PDB entry 6UWZ | electron microscopy, 2.69 A resolution | chains C and D of the 7 polymer chains in the assembly

# Chain C
Name: Acetylcholine receptor subunit beta
Organism: Tetronarce californica
UniProt: P02712 (ACHB_TETCF); residues 1-469 here correspond to UniProt positions 25-493 (UniProt number = residue number + 24)
Amino-acid sequence (469 residues; each row starts with the number of its first residue):
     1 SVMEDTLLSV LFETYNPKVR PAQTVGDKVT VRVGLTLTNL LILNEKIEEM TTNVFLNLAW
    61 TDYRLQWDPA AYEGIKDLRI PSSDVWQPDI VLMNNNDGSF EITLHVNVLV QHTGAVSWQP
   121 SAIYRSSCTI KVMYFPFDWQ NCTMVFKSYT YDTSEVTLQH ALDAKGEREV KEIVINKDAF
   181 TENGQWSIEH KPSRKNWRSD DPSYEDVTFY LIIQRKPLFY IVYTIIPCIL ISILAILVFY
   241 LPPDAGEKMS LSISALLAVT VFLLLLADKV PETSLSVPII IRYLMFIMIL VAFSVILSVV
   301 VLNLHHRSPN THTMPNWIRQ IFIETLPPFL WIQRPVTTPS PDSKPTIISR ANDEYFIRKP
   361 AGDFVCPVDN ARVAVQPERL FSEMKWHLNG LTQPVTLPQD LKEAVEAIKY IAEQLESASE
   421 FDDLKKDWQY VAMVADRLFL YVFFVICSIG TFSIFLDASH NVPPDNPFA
Not modelled in the structure: 335-397
Disulfides: C128-C142
Covalent attachments: N-acetylglucosamine (NAG) linked to N141
Swiss-Prot annotation at these positions:
  - modified residue: Y355 (Phosphotyrosine)
  - glycosylation: N141 (N-linked (GlcNAc...) asparagine)

# Chain D
Name: Acetylcholine receptor subunit alpha
Organism: Tetronarce californica
UniProt: P02710 (ACHA_TETCF); residues 1-437 here correspond to UniProt positions 25-461 (UniProt number = residue number + 24)
Amino-acid sequence (437 residues; each row starts with the number of its first residue):
     1 SEHETRLVAN LLENYNKVIR PVEHHTHFVD ITVGLQLIQL ISVDEVNQIV ETNVRLRQQW
    61 IDVRLRWNPA DYGGIKKIRL PSDDVWLPDL VLYNNADGDF AIVHMTKLLL DYTGKIMWTP
   121 PAIFKSYCEI IVTHFPFDQQ NCTMKLGIWT YDGTKVSISP ESDRPDLSTF MESGEWVMKD
   181 YRGWKHWVYY TCCPDTPYLD ITYHFIMQRI PLYFVVNVII PCLLFSFLTG LVFYLPTDSG
   241 EKMTLSISVL LSLTVFLLVI VELIPSTSSA VPLIGKYMLF TMIFVISSII ITVVVINTHH
   301 RSPSTHTMPQ WVRKIFIDTI PNVMFFSTMK RASKEKQENK IFADDIDISD ISGKQVTGEV
   361 IFQTPLIKNP DVKSAIEGVK YIAEHMKSDE ESSNAAEEWK YVAMVIDHIL LCVFMLICII
   421 GTVSVFAGRL IELSQEG
Not modelled in the structure: 332-369, 434-437
Disulfides: C128-C142, C192-C193
Covalent attachments: glycan linked to N141
Swiss-Prot annotation at these positions:
  - glycosylation: N141 (N-linked (GlcNAc...) asparagine)
What the authors report for this chain:
  - post-translational modification sites: N141
  - disease-associated variants - G153S, V156M: increased binding to ACh (citing earlier work)
  - disease-associated variants - V132L: decreased signaling (citing earlier work)
  - disease-associated variants - C418W: increased signaling (citing earlier work)
  - binding site for N-acetylglucosamine: N141

# Interface between chain C and chain D
Contacting residue pairs - 109 pairs, chain C then chain D:
  T14(C) - T5(D)
  N16(C) - V8(D)
  K18(C) - P81(D)
  K18(C) - D84(D)  salt bridge
  V19(C) - S1(D)
  V19(C) - E4(D)
  R20(C) - S1(D)
  A22(C) - S1(D)  hydrogen bond (backbone-side chain)
  V25(C) - G73(D)
  V25(C) - I75(D)  hydrophobic
  Y63(C) - S1(D)  hydrogen bond (side chain-backbone)
  Y63(C) - E2(D)  hydrogen bond (side chain-backbone)
  D89(C) - K107(D)
  N95(C) - Q39(D)
  N95(C) - N53(D)
  N96(C) - Q39(D)
  N96(C) - I41(D)
  G98(C) - H104(D)  hydrogen bond (backbone-side chain)
  F100(C) - R55(D)
  F100(C) - P121(D)  hydrophobic
  S127(C) - Q39(D)
  Y149(C) - R55(D)
  Y149(C) - T106(D)
  Y149(C) - T119(D)  hydrogen bond (side chain-backbone)
  Y149(C) - P120(D)
  Y149(C) - P121(D)
  T150(C) - R79(D)  hydrogen bond (backbone-side chain)
  T150(C) - K107(D)  hydrogen bond (side chain-backbone)
  Y151(C) - R79(D)
  Y151(C) - K107(D)  hydrogen bond
  D152(C) - R79(D)  salt bridge
  E155(C) - R79(D)  salt bridge
  R198(C) - T169(D)
  G246(C) - E241(D)
  E247(C) - E241(D)
  K248(C) - E241(D)  hydrogen bond (backbone-side chain)
  M249(C) - L235(D)  hydrophobic
  M249(C) - E241(D)  hydrogen bond (backbone-side chain)
  M249(C) - L245(D)  hydrophobic
  S250(C) - E241(D)
  S250(C) - T244(D)
  I253(C) - L245(D)  hydrophobic
  I253(C) - S248(D)
  I253(C) - V249(D)  hydrophobic
  L256(C) - F225(D)  hydrophobic
  L256(C) - L228(D)  hydrophobic
  L257(C) - S252(D)
  L257(C) - V255(D)  hydrophobic
  T260(C) - S252(D)
  L264(C) - V259(D)  hydrophobic
  L264(C) - E262(D)
  A267(C) - L263(D)  hydrophobic
  D268(C) - E262(D)
  V270(C) - Y213(D)  hydrophobic
  P271(C) - Y213(D)
  E272(C) - E175(D)
  E272(C) - Y213(D)
  T273(C) - G174(D)
  T273(C) - Y213(D)
  S274(C) - G174(D)  hydrogen bond (backbone-backbone)
  S274(C) - I210(D)  hydrogen bond (side chain-backbone)
  S274(C) - L212(D)  hydrogen bond (side chain-backbone)
  S274(C) - Y213(D)  hydrogen bond (side chain-backbone)
  L275(C) - G174(D)
  L275(C) - I210(D)  hydrophobic
  S276(C) - L212(D)
  V277(C) - V216(D)  hydrophobic
  I281(C) - V216(D)  hydrophobic
  M285(C) - V216(D)
  M288(C) - P221(D)  hydrophobic
  M288(C) - L224(D)  hydrophobic
  M288(C) - F225(D)  hydrophobic
  I289(C) - L224(D)  hydrophobic
  A292(C) - L228(D)
  I296(C) - L231(D)  hydrophobic
  V299(C) - L231(D)  hydrophobic
  V299(C) - Y234(D)
  V299(C) - L235(D)
  L302(C) - L235(D)  hydrophobic
  L302(C) - P236(D)
  L302(C) - E241(D)
  N303(C) - Y234(D)  hydrogen bond (side chain-backbone)
  N303(C) - P236(D)
  H306(C) - P236(D)
  H306(C) - D238(D)
  H306(C) - S239(D)
  R307(C) - Y234(D)  hydrogen bond
  P309(C) - K330(D)
  N310(C) - K330(D)
  N310(C) - E397(D)  hydrogen bond
  N310(C) - Y401(D)
  T311(C) - M329(D)
  T311(C) - K330(D)  hydrogen bond (backbone-backbone)
  T311(C) - M404(D)
  H312(C) - T328(D)
  T313(C) - T328(D)  hydrogen bond (backbone-backbone)
  T313(C) - M329(D)  hydrogen bond (side chain-backbone)
  P315(C) - T328(D)
  D400(C) - I376(D)
  E403(C) - K380(D)  salt bridge
  A404(C) - I376(D)  hydrophobic
  A407(C) - A383(D)  hydrophobic
  Y410(C) - A383(D)
  Y410(C) - K387(D)
  Y410(C) - E390(D)  hydrogen bond
  I411(C) - I382(D)  hydrophobic
  I411(C) - M386(D)  hydrophobic
  Q414(C) - M386(D)
  Q414(C) - E390(D)  hydrogen bond
Also at the interface, not in a pair above, chain C (77 interface residues in all): P21, E48, R64, W86, D97, V261, L263, V295, V300, S308, L401, I408, L415
Also at the interface, not in a pair above, chain D (76 interface residues in all): H3, L12, Y72, G74, I123, M171, S173, P211, N217, I220, F227, L251, F256, L258, K373, V379

# In short
The interface between chain C and chain D involves 77 residues on one side and 76 on the other; the contacts
include 22 hydrogen bonds and 4 salt bridges. Polar contacts include K18(C)-D84(D), D152(C)-R79(D) and
E155(C)-R79(D). The paper reports a binding site for N-acetylglucosamine at N141(D); G153S and V156M of chain
D increase binding to ACh; 4 substitutions were tested in all.
Chain C is Acetylcholine receptor subunit beta and chain D is Acetylcholine receptor subunit alpha, both from
Tetronarce californica; the structure, Cryo-EM structure of Torpedo acetylcholine receptor in complex with
alpha-bungarotoxin, was determined by electron microscopy.
